5EAZ - chains A and B; structure by X-ray diffraction, 2.15 A resolution.

[Chain A (and B)]
Name: YfiB
Source organism: Pseudomonas aeruginosa PAO1
Notes: chain B of this document is another copy of the same molecule, construct and numbering; everything in this record applies to it too
UniProt: Q9I4L6 (Q9I4L6_PSEAE); residues 34-168 here = UniProt positions 34-168
Amino-acid sequence (135 residues; numbered 34 to 168; the number before each row is that of its first residue):
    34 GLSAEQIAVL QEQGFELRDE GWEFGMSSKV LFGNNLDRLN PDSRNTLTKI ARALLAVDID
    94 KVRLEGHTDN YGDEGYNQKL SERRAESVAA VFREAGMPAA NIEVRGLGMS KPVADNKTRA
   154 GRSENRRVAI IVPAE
Curated features (UniProtKB/Swiss-Prot):
  - mutagenesis: Leu43 (L43P: Is predominantly a monomer. Shows a much higher peptidoglycan-binding affinity. Forms a stable complex with YfiR), Phe48 (F48S: Exists as a mixture of monomer and dimer in solution. Crystallizes as a dimer), Trp55 (W55L: Exists as a mixture of monomer and dimer in solution. Is predominantly a dimer. Crystallizes as a dimer), Met59 (M59A: Weakens but does not abolish the interaction with YfiR), Arg96 (R96A: Weakens but does not abolish the interaction with YfiR), Asp102 (D102A: Cannot sequester YfiR at the outer membrane; when associated with A-105), Gly105 (G105A: Cannot sequester YfiR at the outer membrane; when associated with A-102)
Reported in the primary citation:
  - self-association interface (contacts with another copy of this molecule): Ala37, Ile40, Leu50, Trp55, Asn68, Leu69, Asp70, Arg71, Arg116, Ser120
  - conformationally variable residues (loop rearrangement, order/disorder transition): Gly34 to Leu43, Asn68, Asp102, Arg117

[How chain A and chain B interact]
Residue-residue contacts (13):
  Leu35(A) with Gln44(B), hydrogen bond (backbone-side chain)
  Ala37(A) with Ala37(B); Ile40(B), hydrophobic; Ala41(B); Gln44(B)
  Ile40(A) with Ile40(B), hydrophobic; Gln44(B); Trp55(B), hydrophobic
  Ala41(A) with Ala37(B), hydrophobic
  Gln44(A) with Ile40(B)
  Leu50(A) with Leu50(B)
  Trp55(A) with Leu50(B), hydrophobic
  Glu168(A) with Leu50(B)
Interface residues without a listed pair, chain A (11 interface residues in all): Ser36, Glu38, Asp52
Interface residues without a listed pair, chain B (8 interface residues in all): Leu35, Asp52

[In short]
Chain A and chain B form an interface of 11 and 8 residues respectively, with 1 hydrogen bond. The
hydrogen-bonded pair is Leu35(A)-Gln44(B). UniProt lists 7 mutagenesis sites on chain A. The paper reports
conformational variability at Gly34(A), Asn68(A) and Asp102(A) among others; a self-association interface
involving Ala37(A), Ile40(A) and Leu50(A) among others.
Both chains are YfiB (Pseudomonas aeruginosa PAO1). Entry 5EAZ (crystal form I of YfiB belonging to space
groups P21) was determined by X-ray diffraction, deposited together with 5EB0, 5EB1, 5EB2 and 5EB3.
